Entry 6RUR (X-ray diffraction, 6.00 A resolution (low resolution: residue-level contacts below are approximate; hydrogen-bond / salt-bridge calls are withheld)); this record covers chains B and L of the 12 polymer chains in the assembly.

# Chain B
Molecule: Complement C3
From: Homo sapiens
Reference sequence: P01024 (CO3_HUMAN); residues 727-1641 here correspond to UniProt positions 749-1663 (UniProt number = residue number + 22)
Amino-acid sequence (915 residues; each row starts with the number of its first residue):
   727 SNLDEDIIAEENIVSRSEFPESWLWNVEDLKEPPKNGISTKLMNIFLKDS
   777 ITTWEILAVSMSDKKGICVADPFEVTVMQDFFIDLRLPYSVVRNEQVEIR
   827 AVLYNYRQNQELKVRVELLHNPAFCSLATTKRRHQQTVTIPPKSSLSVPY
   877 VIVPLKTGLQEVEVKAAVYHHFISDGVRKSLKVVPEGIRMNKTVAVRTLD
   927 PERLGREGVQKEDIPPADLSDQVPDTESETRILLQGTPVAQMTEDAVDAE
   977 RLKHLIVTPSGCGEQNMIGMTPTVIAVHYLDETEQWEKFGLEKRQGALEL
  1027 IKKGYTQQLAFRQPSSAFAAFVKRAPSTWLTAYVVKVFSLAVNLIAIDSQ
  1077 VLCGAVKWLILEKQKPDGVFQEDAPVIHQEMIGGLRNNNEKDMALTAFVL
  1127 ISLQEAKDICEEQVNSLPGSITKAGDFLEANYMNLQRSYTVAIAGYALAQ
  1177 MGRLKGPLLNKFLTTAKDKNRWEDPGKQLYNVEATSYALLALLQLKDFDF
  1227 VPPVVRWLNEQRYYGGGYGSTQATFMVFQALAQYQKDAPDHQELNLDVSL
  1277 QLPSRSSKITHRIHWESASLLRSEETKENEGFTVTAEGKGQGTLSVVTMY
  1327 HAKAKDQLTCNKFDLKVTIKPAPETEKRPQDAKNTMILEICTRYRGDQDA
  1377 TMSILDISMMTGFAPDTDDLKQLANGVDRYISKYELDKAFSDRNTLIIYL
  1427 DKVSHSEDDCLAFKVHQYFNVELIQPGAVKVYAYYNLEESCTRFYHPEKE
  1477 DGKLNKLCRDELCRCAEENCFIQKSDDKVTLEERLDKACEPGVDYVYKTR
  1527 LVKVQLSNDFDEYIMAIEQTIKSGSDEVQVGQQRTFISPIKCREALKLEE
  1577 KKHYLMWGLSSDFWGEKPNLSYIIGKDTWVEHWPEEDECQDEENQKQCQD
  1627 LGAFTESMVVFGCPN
Unresolved in the structure: 727-728
Swiss-Prot annotation at these positions:
  - region: E1612 to F1637 (Interaction with CFP/properdin)
  - site: R932, E933 (Cleavage), R1281, S1282 (Cleavage), R1298, S1299 (Cleavage), N1641 (Coordinates Mg(2+) for interaction with Complement factor B Bb fragment (CFB))
  - modified residue (Phosphoserine): S946, S1299, S1551
  - glycosylation (N-linked (GlcNAc...) asparagine): N917, N1595
  - cross-link: C988 to Q991 (Isoglutamyl cysteine thioester (Cys-Gln))
Cystine bridges: C851-C1491, C1079-C1136, C1336-C1467, C1367-C1436, C1484-C1489, C1496-C1568, C1515-C1639, C1615-C1624
Covalently attached groups: N-acetylglucosamine (NAG) linked to N917
Metal / ion sites: Mg2+: N1641 (shared with S253(L), S255(L), T328(L) of chain L)
From the paper describing this entry:
  - Mg2+ coordination: N1641

# Chain L
Molecule: Complement factor B
From: Homo sapiens
Notes: EC 3.4.21.47
Reference sequence: P00751 (CFAB_HUMAN); residues 235-739 here correspond to UniProt positions 260-764 (UniProt number = residue number + 25)
Amino-acid sequence (505 residues; row label = number of the first residue in the row):
   235 KIVLDPSGSMNIYLVLDGSGSIGASNFTGAKKCLVNLIEKVASYGVKPRY
   285 GLVTYATYPKIWVKVSEADSSNADWVTKQLNEINYEDHKLKSGTNTKKAL
   335 QAVYSMMSWPDDVPPEGWNRTRHVIILMTDGLHNMGGDPITVIDEIRDLL
   385 YIGKDRKNPREDYLDVYVFGVGPLVNQVNINALASKKDNEQHVFKVKDME
   435 NLEDVFYQMIDESQSLSLCGMVWEHRKGTDYHKQPWQAKISVIRPSKGHE
   485 SCMGAVVSEYFVLTAAHCFTVDDKEHSIKVSVGGEKRDLEIEVVLFHPNY
   535 NINGKKEAGIPEFYDYDVALIKLKNKLKYGQTIRPICLPCTEGTTRALRL
   585 PPTTTCQQQKEELLPAQDIKALFVSEEEKKLTRKEVYIKNGDKKGSCERD
   635 AQYAPGYDKVKDISEVVTPRFLCTGGVSPYADPNTCRGDAGGPLIVHKRS
   685 RFIQVGVISWGVVDVCKNQKRQKQVPAHARDFHINLFQVLPWLKEKLQDE
   735 DLGFL
Differences from the reference sequence: conflict G254 (Asp279 in P00751), A674 (Ser699 in P00751)
Swiss-Prot annotation at these positions:
  - active site (Charge relay system): H501, D551
  - binding site (Mg(2+)): S253, S255, T328
  - binding site (Mn(2+)): S253, S255, T328
  - glycosylation: N260 (N-linked (GlcNAc...) asparagine), K266 (N-linked (Glc) (glycation) lysine), N353 (N-linked (GlcNAc...) asparagine)
Cystine bridges: C453-C571, C486-C502, C574-C590, C631-C657, C670-C700
Covalently attached groups: N-acetylglucosamine (NAG) linked to N260, N353
Metal / ion sites: Mg2+: S253, S255, T328 (shared with N1641(B) of chain B)

# Interface between chain B and chain L
Residue-residue contacts (19):
  P1517(B) with L366(L)
  K1548(B) with N368(L)
  S1549(B) with M369(L); G370(L)
  S1551(B) with G371(L); D372(L)
  M1634(B) with M369(L)
  G1638(B) with M369(L)
  C1639(B) with S326(L); G327(L)
  P1640(B) with G254(L); S326(L)
  N1641(B) with S253(L); G254(L); S255(L); S326(L); T328(L); L366(L); N368(L)
Other interface residues (no listed pair), chain B (12 interface residues in all): C1515, V1519, D1520
Other interface residues (no listed pair), chain L (13 interface residues in all): H367

# Overview
12 residues of chain B and 13 residues of chain L are in contact. Covalently linked N-acetylglucosamine: at
N917(B). N-acetylglucosamine is covalently linked to N260(L) and N353(L). UniProt lists active-site residues
H501(L) and D551(L), 3 Mg2+-binding residues and 3 Mn2+-binding residues on chain L. The paper reports Mg2+
coordination by N1641(B).
Chain B is Complement C3 and chain L is Complement factor B, both from Homo sapiens; the structure, Structure
of the SCIN stabilized C3bBb convertase bound to properdin, was determined by X-ray diffraction (same
publication as 6RU5, 6RUV, 6RV6 and 6SEJ).
